3GL6 - chains A and B; structure by X-ray diffraction, 1.90 A resolution.

[Chain A]
Protein: Histone demethylase JARID1A
Source organism: Homo sapiens
Notes: EC 1.14.11.-; fragment: C-terminal PHD finger
UniProt: P29375 (JAD1A_HUMAN); numbering as in UniProt (aligned over 1609-1659)
Amino-acid sequence (52 residues; each row starts with the number of its first residue):
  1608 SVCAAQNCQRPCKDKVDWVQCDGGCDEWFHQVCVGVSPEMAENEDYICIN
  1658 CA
Construct notes: expression tag (1608)
UniProt features mapped onto this chain:
  - mutagenesis: Val1609 (V1609G: No effect on interaction with histone H3 di- and trimethylated at 'Lys-4'), Trp1625 (W1625A: Abolishes interaction with histone H3 di- and trimethylated at 'Lys-4'), Glu1634 to Trp1635 (Abolishes interaction with histone H3 di- and trimethylated at 'Lys-4')
Ion coordination: Zn2+ site 1: Ser1608, Cys1619; Zn2+ site 2: Cys1610, Cys1615; Zn2+ site 3: Cys1628, Cys1632, Cys1655, Cys1658

[Chain B]
Protein: Histone H3
Notes: fragment: Histone H3 N-terminal residues 1-9
Amino-acid sequence (9 residues; row label = number of the first residue in the row):
     1 ARTKQTARK
Disordered / not traced: 9
Modified / non-standard residues: Lys4 (n-trimethyllysine; M3L)

[Chain A / chain B interface]
Contacting residue pairs (30):
  Asp1621(A) - Ala7(B)
  Asp1621(A) - Arg8(B)  hydrogen bond (backbone-backbone)
  Lys1622(A) - Thr6(B)
  Lys1622(A) - Arg8(B)
  Val1623(A) - Lys4(B)
  Val1623(A) - Gln5(B)
  Val1623(A) - Thr6(B)  hydrogen bond (backbone-backbone)
  Val1623(A) - Arg8(B)
  Asp1624(A) - Lys4(B)
  Asp1624(A) - Gln5(B)
  Trp1625(A) - Thr3(B)
  Trp1625(A) - Lys4(B)  hydrogen bond (backbone-backbone)
  Trp1625(A) - Thr6(B)  hydrogen bond
  Val1626(A) - Ala1(B)  hydrophobic
  Val1626(A) - Arg2(B)
  Gln1627(A) - Arg2(B)  hydrogen bond
  Cys1628(A) - Arg2(B)  hydrogen bond (backbone-side chain)
  Asp1629(A) - Ala1(B)
  Asp1629(A) - Arg2(B)  salt bridge
  Asp1633(A) - Arg2(B)  salt bridge
  Trp1635(A) - Arg2(B)
  Trp1635(A) - Thr3(B)
  Trp1635(A) - Lys4(B)
  Gln1638(A) - Thr3(B)
  Ala1648(A) - Ala1(B)  hydrogen bond (backbone-backbone)
  Ala1648(A) - Thr3(B)
  Glu1649(A) - Ala1(B)
  Glu1649(A) - Thr3(B)  hydrogen bond
  Glu1651(A) - Ala1(B)  hydrogen bond (backbone-backbone)
  Tyr1653(A) - Ala1(B)
Also at the interface, not in a pair above, chain A (18 interface residues in all): Lys1620, Asp1652
The authors on this interface:
  - pairs named by the authors: Trp1625(A)-Lys4(B) (hydrophobic contact), Gln1627(A)-Arg2(B), Asp1629(A)-Arg2(B), Asp1633(A)-Arg2(B), Trp1635(A)-Lys4(B) (hydrophobic contact)

[Summary]
18 residues of chain A and 8 residues of chain B are in contact; the contacts include 9 hydrogen bonds and 2
salt bridges. Polar contacts include Asp1629(A)-Arg2(B), Asp1633(A)-Arg2(B) and Trp1625(A)-Thr6(B). The paper
describes hydrophobic contacts between Trp1625(A) and Lys4(B) and Trp1635(A) and Lys4(B); contacts between
Gln1627(A) and Arg2(B), Asp1629(A) and Arg2(B) and Asp1633(A) and Arg2(B).
Chain A is Histone demethylase JARID1A (Homo sapiens) and chain B is Histone H3; the structure, Crystal
structure of JARID1A-PHD3 complexed with H3(1-9)K4me3 peptide, was determined by X-ray diffraction, deposited
together with 2KGI.
